PDB entry 5JMV | X-ray diffraction, 3.39 A resolution | chains F and G of the 6 polymer chains in the assembly

# Chain F (and G)
Name: Uncharacterized protein
Source organism: Pyrococcus furiosus (strain ATCC 43587 / DSM 3638 / JCM 8422 / Vc1)
Notes: chain G of this document is another copy of the same molecule, construct and numbering; everything in this record applies to it too
UniProt: Q8TZI1 (Q8TZI1_PYRFU); residues 1-82 here = UniProt positions 1-82
Amino-acid sequence (87 residues; row label = number of the first residue in the row; numbers below 1 keep their minus sign (Gly-4 is residue -4)):
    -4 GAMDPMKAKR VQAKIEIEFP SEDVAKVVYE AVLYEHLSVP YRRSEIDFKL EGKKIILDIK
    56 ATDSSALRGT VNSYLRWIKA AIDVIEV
Disordered / not traced: -4 to 4, 81-82 (chain G: -4 to 4, 34-38, 82)
Sequence notes: expression tag (-4 to 0)
Reported in the primary citation:
  - mutagenesis - E30R: unchanged catalytic activity

# Chain F / chain G interface
Residue-residue contacts (32):
  Arg5(F) with Glu11(G); Glu13(G), hydrogen bond (backbone-backbone)
  Val6(F) with Glu11(G)
  Gln7(F) with Lys9(G); Ile10(G); Glu11(G), hydrogen bond (backbone-backbone)
  Ala8(F) with Lys9(G)
  Lys9(F) with Gln7(G); Ala8(G); Lys9(G), hydrogen bond (backbone-backbone)
  Ile10(F) with Gln7(G); Leu62(G), hydrophobic
  Glu11(F) with Arg5(G); Val6(G); Gln7(G), hydrogen bond (backbone-backbone)
  Ile12(F) with Arg5(G); Val6(G), hydrophobic
  Glu13(F) with Arg5(G), hydrogen bond (backbone-backbone)
  Asp58(F) with Lys74(G), salt bridge
  Ser59(F) with Leu70(G); Ile73(G)
  Leu62(F) with Ile10(G), hydrophobic; Leu70(G), hydrophobic
  Arg63(F) with Asn67(G); Leu70(G)
  Asn67(F) with Arg63(G); Asn67(G), hydrogen bond
  Leu70(F) with Ser59(G); Arg63(G)
  Lys74(F) with Ser60(G); Arg63(G)
  Ile77(F) with Ser59(G)
Other interface residues (no listed pair), chain F (20 interface residues in all): Ser60, Val66, Arg71
Other interface residues (no listed pair), chain G (20 interface residues in all): Ile12, Val66, Arg71, Ile77

# Overview
Chain F and chain G each contribute 20 residues to their interface; the contacts include 6 hydrogen bonds and
1 salt bridge. Polar contacts include Asp58(F)-Lys74(G), Asn67(F)-Asn67(G) and Arg5(F)-Glu13(G). From the
paper: E30R of chain F leaves catalytic activity unchanged.
Both chains are Uncharacterized protein (Pyrococcus furiosus (strain ATCC 43587 / DSM 3638 / JCM 8422 / Vc1)).
Entry 5JMV (Crystal structure of mjKae1-pfuPcc1 complex) was determined by X-ray diffraction.
